PDB entry 1R2I | X-ray diffraction, 2.00 A resolution | chain A

[Chain A]
Name: Apoptosis regulator Bcl-X
Organism: Homo sapiens
Notes: fragment: Bcl-XL
Reference sequence: Q07817 (BCLX_HUMAN); numbering as in UniProt (aligned over 1-211)
Amino-acid sequence (218 residues; each row starts with the number of its first residue):
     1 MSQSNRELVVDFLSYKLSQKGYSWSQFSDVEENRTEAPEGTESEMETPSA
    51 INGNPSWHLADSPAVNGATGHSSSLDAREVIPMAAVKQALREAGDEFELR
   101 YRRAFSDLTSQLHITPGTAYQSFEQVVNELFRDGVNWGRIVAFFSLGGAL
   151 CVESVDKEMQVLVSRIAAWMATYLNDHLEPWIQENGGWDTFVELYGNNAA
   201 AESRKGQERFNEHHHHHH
Unresolved in the structure: 28-81, 198-218
Sequence notes: engineered mutation Leu146 (Phe in Q07817); expression tag (212-218)
Swiss-Prot annotation at these positions:
  - motif: Ser4 to Trp24 (BH4), Val86 to Arg100 (BH3), Glu129 to Gly148 (BH1), Pro180 to Tyr195 (BH2)
  - site: Asp61, Ser62 (Cleavage)
  - modified residue (Phosphoserine): Ser49, Ser62
  - mutagenesis: Ser49 (S49A: Less stable at G2 checkpoint after DNA damage), Asp61 (D61A: No cleavage by caspase-1 nor by caspase-3), Phe131 to Asp133 (No heterodimerization with BAX), Val135 to Trp137 (Loss of anti-apoptotic activity), Gly138 to Ile140 (Loss of anti-apoptotic activity), Gly138 (G138A: No heterodimerization with BAX), Ser145 to Gly147 (Decreases interaction with DNM1L, no effect on endocytosis enhancement), Gly148 (G148E: No heterodimerization with BAX), Asp156 (D156A: No effect on caspase-1 cleavage), Asp176 (D176A: No effect on caspase-1 cleavage), Trp188 to Phe191 (Abolishes interaction with DNM1L and endocytosis enhancement), Trp188 to Asp189 (Reduces anti-apoptotic activity by about half), 1 further mutagenesis entry in UniProt

[In short]
From UniProt: 20 mutagenesis sites.
Chain A is Apoptosis regulator Bcl-X (Homo sapiens); the structure, Human Bcl-XL containing a Phe to Leu
mutation at position 146, was determined by X-ray diffraction together with 1R2D, 1R2E, 1R2G and 1R2H from the
same study.
